9JJ8 - chains b and f of the 51 polymer chains in the assembly; structure by electron microscopy, 2.79 A resolution.

[Chain b]
Molecule: Photosystem I P700 chlorophyll a apoprotein A2
Organism: Emiliania huxleyi CCMP1516
Notes: EC 1.97.1.12
Reference sequence: Q4G3F5 (PSAB_EMIHU); residues 1-734 here = UniProt positions 1-734
Chain sequence (734 residues; row label = number of the first residue in the row):
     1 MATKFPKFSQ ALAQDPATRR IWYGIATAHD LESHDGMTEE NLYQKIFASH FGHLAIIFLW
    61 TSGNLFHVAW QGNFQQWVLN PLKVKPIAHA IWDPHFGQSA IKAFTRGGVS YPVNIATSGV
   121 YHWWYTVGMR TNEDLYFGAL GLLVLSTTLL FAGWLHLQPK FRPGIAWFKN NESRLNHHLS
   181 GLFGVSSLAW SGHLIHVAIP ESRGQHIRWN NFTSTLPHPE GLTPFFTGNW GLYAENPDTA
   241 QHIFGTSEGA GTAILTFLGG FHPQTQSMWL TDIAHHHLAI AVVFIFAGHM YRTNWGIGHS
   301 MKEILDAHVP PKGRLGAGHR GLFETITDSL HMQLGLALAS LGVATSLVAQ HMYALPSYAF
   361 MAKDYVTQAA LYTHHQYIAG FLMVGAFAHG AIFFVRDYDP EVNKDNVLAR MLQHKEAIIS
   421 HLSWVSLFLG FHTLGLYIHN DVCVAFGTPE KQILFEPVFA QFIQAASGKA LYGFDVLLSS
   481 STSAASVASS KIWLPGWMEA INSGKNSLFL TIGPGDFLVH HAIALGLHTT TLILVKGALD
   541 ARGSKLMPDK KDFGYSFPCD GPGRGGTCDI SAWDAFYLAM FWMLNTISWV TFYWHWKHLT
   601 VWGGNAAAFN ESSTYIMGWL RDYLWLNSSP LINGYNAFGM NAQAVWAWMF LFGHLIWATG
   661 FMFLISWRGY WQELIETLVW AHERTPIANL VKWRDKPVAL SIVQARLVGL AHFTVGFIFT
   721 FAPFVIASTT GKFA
Unresolved in the structure: 1
Metal / ion sites: chlorophyll a Mg site 1 near His289 (its only coordinating residue here); chlorophyll a Mg site 2 near His712 (its only coordinating residue here)
Small-molecule neighbours:
  - beta-carotene (BCR), molecule 1: Gly52, Ile56, Leu59, Leu150
  - beta-carotene (BCR), molecule 2: Leu54, Ile57, Phe58, Trp60, Gly181, Leu182, Val185, Ser186
  - beta-carotene (BCR), molecule 3: Phe58, Thr61, Leu65, Trp123, Trp124, Met129, Gly138, Leu142, Trp209, Phe212, Thr213
  - beta-carotene (BCR), molecule 4: Leu188, Phe225, Val282, Ile285, Phe286, His289, Ile297
  - beta-carotene (BCR), molecule 5: Phe225, Phe226, Trp230, Val282, Phe286
  - beta-carotene (BCR), molecule 6: Met332, Gly335, Leu336, Ala339, Val343, Met383, Ala386, Phe387, Gly390, Phe393, Phe394, Leu408, Ala538
  - beta-carotene (BCR), molecule 7: Leu408, Met411, Val535, Leu539
  - beta-carotene (BCR), molecule 8: Trp648, Met649, Phe652, Trp671, Leu674, Ile675, Leu678, Phe719
  - chlorophyll a (CLA), molecule 1: Phe5, Phe8, Gly24, Ile25, Ala28, His29, Leu31, His34, Ser49, His53, Ile56
  - chlorophyll a (CLA), molecule 2: Thr18, Ile21, Trp22, Ile675, Leu678, Val679, His682, Val691, Lys692, Trp693, Arg694, Asp695, Pro697, Val698
  - chlorophyll a (CLA), molecule 3: Trp22, Phe652, Leu655, Ile656, Met662, Phe663, Leu700, Leu707, Val708, Ala711, His712, Val715
  - chlorophyll a (CLA), molecule 4: Ile25, Ala26, Thr27, Ala28, His29, Asp30, His331, Leu334, Leu338, Phe381, Leu382, Val384, Gly385, Ala388, His389, Ile392, Arg396, Tyr555, Trp573, Phe576, Met580, Leu707, Val715, Phe719
  - chlorophyll a (CLA), molecule 5: His29, Leu31, Glu32, Tyr43, Ile46, Ser49, His50, His53, Leu54, Ile57, Phe168, Arg174, His178, Leu182, Leu330, His331, Gln333, Leu334, Ala337, Leu338, Leu341
  - chlorophyll a (CLA), molecule 6: His29, His53, Ile56, Ile57, Trp60, Ile378, Phe381, Leu382
  - chlorophyll a (CLA), molecule 7: Phe47, Phe51, Thr148, Phe151, Ala152, Leu155, His156, Lys160, Phe161, Pro163, Trp167
  - chlorophyll a (CLA), molecule 8: Phe47, His50, Phe51, Leu54, Trp123, Trp167, Phe168, Asn170, Ser173, Arg174, His177, His178, Gly181, Leu182, Phe183, Tyr358
  - chlorophyll a (CLA), molecule 9: Ile56, Trp60, Asn64, His67, Val68, Ala88, His89, Asn114, Ile115, Ala116, Thr117, Ser118, Val120, Val645, Trp646, Met649, Phe719
  - chlorophyll a (CLA), molecule 10: Ile56, Leu59, Trp60, Ser62, Gly63, Phe66, His67, Trp70, Gln71, His89, Ala90, Trp92, Leu143
  - chlorophyll a (CLA), molecule 11: Ile57, Phe58, Trp60, Thr61, Ser118, Gly119, Val120, Trp123, Val185, Ser186, Ala189, Leu341, Ala344, Thr345, Val348, Met352, Tyr358, Met361, Leu371, His374, His375, Ile378, Leu382
  - chlorophyll a (CLA), molecule 12: Trp60, Asn64, Thr117, Ser118, Val120, Ala370, Leu371, Thr373, His374, Tyr377, Ile378, Phe381, Trp646, Met649, Ile718, Phe719, Phe721, Ala722, Val725, Ile726
  - chlorophyll a (CLA), molecule 13: His89, Ala90, Ile91, Trp92, Asp93, Pro94, His95, Phe96, Phe104, Asn114, Val645, Trp648
  - chlorophyll a (CLA), molecule 14: Trp92, Pro94, His95
  - chlorophyll a (CLA), molecule 15: Trp123, Thr126, Val127, Leu182, Phe183, Ser186, Ser187, Trp190, Leu194, Met268, Leu270, Ile273, His276, His277, Ile280, Ala344, Leu347, Val348, His351, Met352, Ser357, Tyr358
  - chlorophyll a (CLA), molecule 16: Val127, Gly128, Met129, Asp134, Phe137, Gly138, Gly141, Leu145, Ser186, Ala189, Trp190, Gly192, His193, His196, Val197, Ile207, Arg208, Trp209, Phe212
  - chlorophyll a (CLA), molecule 17: Trp167, Asn170, Ser173, His177, Thr293, Asn294, Trp295
  - chlorophyll a (CLA), molecule 18: Asn171, Arg174, Leu175, His178, Phe183, Ile280, Phe284, Met301, Leu305, Phe323, Ile326, Thr327, Leu336, Ala337, Ser340, Leu341, Ala344
  - chlorophyll a (CLA), molecule 19: Leu175, Leu179, Phe183, Val283, Phe284, Ala287, Met290, Tyr291, Met301, Ile304, Leu305
  - chlorophyll a (CLA), molecule 20: Asn176, His177, Ser180, Gly181, Val185, Ile285, His289, Tyr291, Arg292, Thr293, Asn294, Trp295, Ile297
  - chlorophyll a (CLA), molecule 21: Leu188, Ala189, Ser191, Gly192, Ile195, His196, Phe212, Thr213, Ser214, Thr215, Leu216, Pro217, His218, Gly221, Leu222, Tyr233, Ile254, Leu255, Leu278
  - chlorophyll a (CLA), molecule 22: Phe225, Gly228, Trp230, Gly231, Tyr233, Ala234, Leu255, Phe257, His275, Leu278, Ala279, Val282, Val283, Ile492
  - chlorophyll a (CLA), molecule 23: Phe225, Phe226, Thr227, Gly228, Trp230
  - chlorophyll a (CLA), molecule 24: Thr256, Phe257, Gly259, Gly260, Met268, Asp272, Ile273, His275, His276, Ala279, Ile280, Val283, His351, Leu355, Trp493, Trp497
  - chlorophyll a (CLA), molecule 25: Phe286, His289, Met290, Arg292, Ile297, Gly298, His299
  - chlorophyll a (CLA), molecule 26: Met290, His299, Glu303, Ile304, Ala307, His308
  - chlorophyll a (CLA), molecule 27: Ile304, Leu305, His308, Leu315, His319, Leu322, Ile326, Met332, Val407, Leu408, Met411
  - chlorophyll a (CLA), molecule 28: Ala307, His308, Val309, Pro310, Pro311, Arg314, Leu315, His319
  - chlorophyll a (CLA), molecule 29: Arg314, Leu315, Gly316, Val407, Arg410, Met411, Gln413, His414, Ala417, Ile418, His421
  - chlorophyll a (CLA), molecule 30: Leu336, Ala339, Ser340, Val343, Leu347, Gln350, His351, Ala354, Leu355, Leu508, Phe509
  - chlorophyll a (CLA), molecule 31: Val343, Ser346, Gln350, Gln376, Gly380, Met383, Val384, Phe387, Leu527, Thr530, Thr531, Leu534, Met583, Thr586, Ile587
  - chlorophyll a (CLA), molecule 32: Gln350, Tyr353, Tyr372, Phe459, Ala460, Ile463, Gln464, Phe509, Leu510, Ile512, His520, Ile523, Leu527, Val590, Tyr593, Trp594, Lys597
  - chlorophyll a (CLA), molecule 33: Tyr377, Thr433, Leu434, Tyr437, Val519, Ala522, Leu525, Asn585, Ser588, Trp589, Phe592, Ile616, Trp619, Leu620, Leu624, Ser628, Ile632, Phe650, His654, Trp657, Phe717, Thr720, Phe721, Phe724
  - chlorophyll a (CLA), molecule 34: Ala417, His421, Trp424
  - chlorophyll a (CLA), molecule 35: Ile418, Leu422, Trp424, Val425, Ala524, Leu527, His528, Thr531
  - chlorophyll a (CLA), molecule 36: Ser420, Ser423, Trp424, Leu427, Phe431
  - chlorophyll a (CLA), molecule 37: Ser423, Ser426, Leu427, Gly430, Phe431, Leu434, Leu525, Thr529, Leu532, Ile533, Leu578, Phe581, Trp582
  - chlorophyll a (CLA), molecule 38: Trp424, Leu427, Phe428, Phe431, His432
  - chlorophyll a (CLA), molecule 39: Phe428, Leu429, Phe455, Glu456, Pro457, Val458, Phe459, Ala460, Asp516, Phe517, His520, His521, Ala524, His528
  - chlorophyll a (CLA), molecule 40: Phe431, Gly435, Leu436, Ile438, His439, Val442, Lys451, Ile453
  - chlorophyll a (CLA), molecule 41: Leu434, Ile438, Asp441, Leu525, Phe581, Trp582, Asn585, Trp589, Ile616, Leu620, Trp657, Phe713
  - chlorophyll a (CLA), molecule 42: Phe462, Ile463, Ala466, Ser467, Leu477, Leu478, Ala485, Trp493, Trp497, Phe509
  - chlorophyll a (CLA), molecule 43: Leu477, Ala484, Ala485, Ala488, Ser489, Ile492, Trp493
  - chlorophyll a (CLA), molecule 44: Leu620, Leu624, Trp625, Trp657
  - chlorophyll a (CLA), molecule 45: Trp648, Leu651, Phe652, His654, Leu655, Trp657, Ala658
  - chlorophyll a (CLA), molecule 46: Leu655, Ala658, Thr659, Phe661, Met662, Ile665, Tyr670, Trp671, Leu674
  - chlorophyll a (CLA), molecule 47: Leu678, Ala681, His682, Thr685, Ala688, Val691
  - chlorophyll a (CLA), molecule 48: Trp680, Ala681, Arg684, Thr685, Pro686
  - chlorophyll a (CLA), molecule 49: Pro686, Ile687, Ala688, Val691
  - phylloquinone (PQN): Ile21, Met662, Phe663, Ser666, Trp667, Arg668, Trp671, Ile675, Val698, Ala699, Leu700, Ala705
  - 4Fe-4S cluster (SF4): Pro558, Cys559, Gly561, Pro562, Thr567, Cys568, Trp667, Ile702, Arg706
Curated features (UniProtKB/Swiss-Prot):
  - binding site ([4Fe-4S] cluster): Cys559, Cys568
  - binding site (chlorophyll a): His654, Met662, Tyr670
  - binding site (phylloquinone): Trp671

[Chain f]
Molecule: Photosystem I reaction center subunit III
Organism: Emiliania huxleyi CCMP1516
Reference sequence: Q4G3B9 (Q4G3B9_EMIHU); residues 1-184 here = UniProt positions 1-184
Chain sequence (184 residues; numbered 1 to 184; the number before each row is that of its first residue):
     1 MKVLLNWLLV ASLFAASPKA AFADVSGLTP CKDSAVFKKR LDGSVKKLQA RLANYTEGTP
    61 AYLALEQQID QTKARFAKYG DKGLLCGADG LPHLIADGRP DHAGEFVIPA FGFLYIAGWI
   121 GWAGRSYLQF SKKTDKPNEN EIIINVPVAL GMMSGAFLWP LAAWKELING QLLVPGDEVT
   181 VSPR
Unresolved in the structure: 1-23
Disulfide bonds: Cys31-Cys86
Small-molecule neighbours:
  - Fucoxanthin (A86; (3S,3'S,5R,5'R,6S,6'R,8'R)-3,5'-dihydroxy-8-oxo-6',7'-didehydro-5,5',6,6',7,8-hexahydro-5,6-epoxy-beta,beta-caroten-3'- yl acetate): Gly98, Arg99, Pro100, Ala103
  - beta-carotene (BCR), molecule 1: Ala96, Asp97, Gly98, Phe106, Gly118, Gly121, Trp122, Arg125, Trp159, Ala163
  - beta-carotene (BCR), molecule 2: Pro109, Phe113, Ile116, Ile120
  - chlorophyll a (CLA), molecule 1: Ala96, Phe106, Val107, Ala110, Phe111, Leu114
  - chlorophyll a (CLA), molecule 2: Asp97, Gly98, Arg99, Pro100
  - chlorophyll a (CLA), molecule 3: Phe106, Pro109, Ala110, Phe113, Leu114, Ala117, Gly118, Ile120, Gly121, Trp159
  - chlorophyll a (CLA), molecule 4: Phe111, Leu114, Tyr115, Trp159, Pro160, Ala163, Trp164, Leu167, Leu172, Leu173
  - chlorophyll a (CLA), molecule 5: Ile116, Trp119, Ile120, Ala123, Met153, Phe157
  - chlorophyll a (CLA), molecule 6: Trp119, Ser154, Gly155, Phe157, Leu158
  - chlorophyll a (CLA), molecule 7: Ile120, Gly121, Ala123, Gly124, Tyr127, Ile144, Ala149, Met153
  - chlorophyll a (CLA), molecule 8: Gly124, Tyr127, Leu128, Glu141, Ile142, Ile144, Val146, Ala149, Leu150, Met153

[Interface between chain b and chain f]
Pairs across the interface (42; chain b residue first):
  Lys415(b) with Ser182(f); Arg184(f)
  Glu416(b) with Val181(f); Ser182(f), hydrogen bond (side chain-backbone)
  Thr448(b) with Arg75(f)
  Pro449(b) with Arg40(f); Leu91(f)
  Glu450(b) with Arg75(f), salt bridge; Phe76(f); Tyr79(f); Leu91(f); Pro92(f)
  Lys451(b) with Arg75(f); Tyr79(f)
  Gln452(b) with Leu91(f)
  Ile453(b) with Leu94(f), hydrophobic
  Leu454(b) with Leu91(f), hydrophobic; Pro92(f); His93(f); Leu94(f), hydrogen bond (backbone-backbone)
  Phe455(b) with Leu94(f); Ala96(f), hydrophobic
  Glu456(b) with Ser26(f); Leu28(f); His93(f), salt bridge; Leu94(f), hydrogen bond (backbone-backbone); Ile95(f)
  Val458(b) with Ser26(f)
  Gln461(b) with Ser26(f), hydrogen bond
  Tyr472(b) with Ser26(f), hydrogen bond (backbone-backbone); Gly27(f), hydrogen bond (backbone-backbone)
  Phe474(b) with Ser26(f); Arg99(f)
  Pro514(b) with His93(f)
  Ser544(b) with Ser182(f); Pro183(f)
  Lys545(b) with Thr180(f), hydrogen bond; Val181(f); Ser182(f)
  Pro548(b) with Pro183(f), hydrophobic
  Glu611(b) with Arg40(f), salt bridge; Asp89(f)
Other interface residues (no listed pair), chain b (24 interface residues in all): Leu412, Leu471, Gly543, Asn610
Other interface residues (no listed pair), chain f (24 interface residues in all): Asp24, Val25, Asp97, Phe106

[In short]
Chain b and chain f each contribute 24 residues to their interface, with 7 hydrogen bonds and 3 salt bridges.
Polar pairs include Glu450(b)-Arg75(f), Glu456(b)-His93(f) and Glu611(b)-Arg40(f). 4 chlorophyll a molecules
are bound between chain b and chain f.
Here chain b is Photosystem I P700 chlorophyll a apoprotein A2 and chain f is Photosystem I reaction center
subunit III, both from Emiliania huxleyi CCMP1516. Entry 9JJ8 (Structural insights into the PSI-FCPI
supercomplex from the coccolithophore Emiliania huxleyi) was determined by electron microscopy.
